PDB entry 1YKO | X-ray diffraction, 2.54 A resolution | chains B and H of the 12 polymer chains in the assembly

[Chain B (and H)]
Protein: Protocatechuate 3,4-dioxygenase beta chain
Organism: Pseudomonas putida
Notes: EC 1.13.11.3; chain H of this document is another copy of the same molecule, construct and numbering; everything in this record applies to it too
UniProtKB: P00437 (PCXB_PSEPU); residues 301-538 here correspond to UniProt positions 1-238 (UniProt number = residue number - 300)
Amino-acid sequence (238 residues; each row starts with the number of its first residue):
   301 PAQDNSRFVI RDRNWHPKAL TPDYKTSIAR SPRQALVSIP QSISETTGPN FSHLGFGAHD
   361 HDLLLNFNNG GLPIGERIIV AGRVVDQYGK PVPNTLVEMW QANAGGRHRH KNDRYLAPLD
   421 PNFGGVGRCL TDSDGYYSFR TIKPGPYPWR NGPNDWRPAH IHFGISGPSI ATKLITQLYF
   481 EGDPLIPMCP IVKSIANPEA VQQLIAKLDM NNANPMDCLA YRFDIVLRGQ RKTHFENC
Differences from the reference sequence: engineered mutation His-408 (Tyr108 in P00437); modified residue (429)
Modified / non-standard residues: Cys-429 (s,s-(2-hydroxyethyl)thiocysteine; CME)
Ion coordination: Fe ion: Tyr-447, His-460, His-462

[Interface between chain B and chain H]
Pairs across the interface (62):
  Leu-372(B) / Leu-416(H)
  Leu-372(B) / Pro-418(H)
  Pro-373(B) / Pro-418(H)
  Ile-374(B) / Ile-374(H)  hydrophobic
  Ile-374(B) / Asp-420(H)
  Gly-375(B) / Ala-404(H)
  Gly-375(B) / Gly-405(H)
  Glu-376(B) / Ala-404(H)
  Glu-376(B) / Gly-445(H)
  Glu-376(B) / Pro-446(H)
  Arg-377(B) / Tyr-415(H)
  Arg-377(B) / Leu-416(H)
  Ala-404(B) / Gly-375(H)
  Ala-404(B) / Glu-376(H)
  Gly-405(B) / Gly-375(H)
  Tyr-415(B) / Arg-377(H)
  Tyr-415(B) / Met-516(H)
  Tyr-415(B) / Asp-517(H)  hydrogen bond (side chain-backbone)
  Leu-416(B) / Leu-372(H)
  Leu-416(B) / Arg-377(H)
  Leu-416(B) / Met-516(H)
  Leu-416(B) / Asp-517(H)
  Pro-418(B) / Leu-372(H)
  Pro-418(B) / Pro-373(H)
  Leu-419(B) / Ile-374(H)
  Pro-446(B) / Glu-376(H)
  Pro-448(B) / Met-516(H)  hydrophobic
  Arg-450(B) / Met-516(H)
  Pro-453(B) / Pro-515(H)
  Asn-454(B) / Met-510(H)  hydrogen bond (side chain-backbone)
  Asn-454(B) / Pro-515(H)
  Trp-456(B) / Asn-514(H)
  Trp-456(B) / Asp-517(H)
  Trp-456(B) / Cys-518(H)
  Trp-456(B) / Leu-519(H)  hydrophobic
  Glu-481(B) / Gly-482(H)
  Glu-481(B) / Pro-484(H)
  Gly-482(B) / Gly-482(H)
  Pro-484(B) / Glu-481(H)
  Pro-484(B) / Leu-508(H)  hydrophobic
  Leu-485(B) / Leu-508(H)  hydrophobic
  Leu-485(B) / Leu-519(H)  hydrophobic
  Met-488(B) / Leu-508(H)  hydrophobic
  Leu-508(B) / Pro-484(H)  hydrophobic
  Leu-508(B) / Met-488(H)  hydrophobic
  Met-510(B) / Asn-454(H)  hydrogen bond (backbone-side chain)
  Met-510(B) / Trp-456(H)
  Met-510(B) / Met-488(H)  hydrophobic
  Asn-514(B) / Trp-456(H)
  Pro-515(B) / Pro-453(H)
  Pro-515(B) / Asn-454(H)
  Met-516(B) / Tyr-415(H)
  Met-516(B) / Leu-416(H)
  Met-516(B) / Pro-448(H)  hydrophobic
  Met-516(B) / Trp-449(H)
  Met-516(B) / Arg-450(H)
  Asp-517(B) / Tyr-415(H)  hydrogen bond (backbone-side chain)
  Asp-517(B) / Leu-416(H)
  Asp-517(B) / Trp-456(H)
  Cys-518(B) / Trp-456(H)
  Leu-519(B) / Trp-456(H)  hydrophobic
  Leu-519(B) / Leu-485(H)  hydrophobic
Other interface residues (no listed pair), chain B (36 interface residues in all): Asp-420, Gly-445, Trp-449, Ala-513, Tyr-521
Other interface residues (no listed pair), chain H (37 interface residues in all): Leu-419, Pro-444, Ala-513, Tyr-521

[Summary]
36 residues of chain B face 37 of chain H across their interface; the contacts include 4 hydrogen bonds. Polar
contacts include Tyr-415(B)/Asp-517(H) and Asn-454(B)/Met-510(H). Tyr-447(B), His-460(B) and His-462(B)
coordinate a Fe ion ion.
Both chains are Protocatechuate 3,4-dioxygenase beta chain (Pseudomonas putida). Entry 1YKO (Protocatechuate
3,4-Dioxygenase Y408H mutant) was determined by X-ray diffraction, deposited together with 1YKK, 1YKL, 1YKM,
1YKN and 1YKP.
